5L1B - chains B and D of the 4 polymer chains in the assembly; structure by X-ray diffraction, 4.00 A resolution.

Chain B:
Name: Glutamate receptor 2
Organism: Rattus norvegicus
Notes: fragment: with deletions of 397-398, 402-405, 566-587
Reference sequence: P19491 (GRIA2_RAT); aligned in 2 segments with insertions or deletions, so no single offset holds: 10-544 ~ UniProt 25-565; 567-826 ~ UniProt 588-847
Chain sequence (803 residues; numbered 10 to 831; 19 numbers in that range are skipped by the numbering (no residue carries them; nothing is unmodelled there); the number before each row is that of its first residue):
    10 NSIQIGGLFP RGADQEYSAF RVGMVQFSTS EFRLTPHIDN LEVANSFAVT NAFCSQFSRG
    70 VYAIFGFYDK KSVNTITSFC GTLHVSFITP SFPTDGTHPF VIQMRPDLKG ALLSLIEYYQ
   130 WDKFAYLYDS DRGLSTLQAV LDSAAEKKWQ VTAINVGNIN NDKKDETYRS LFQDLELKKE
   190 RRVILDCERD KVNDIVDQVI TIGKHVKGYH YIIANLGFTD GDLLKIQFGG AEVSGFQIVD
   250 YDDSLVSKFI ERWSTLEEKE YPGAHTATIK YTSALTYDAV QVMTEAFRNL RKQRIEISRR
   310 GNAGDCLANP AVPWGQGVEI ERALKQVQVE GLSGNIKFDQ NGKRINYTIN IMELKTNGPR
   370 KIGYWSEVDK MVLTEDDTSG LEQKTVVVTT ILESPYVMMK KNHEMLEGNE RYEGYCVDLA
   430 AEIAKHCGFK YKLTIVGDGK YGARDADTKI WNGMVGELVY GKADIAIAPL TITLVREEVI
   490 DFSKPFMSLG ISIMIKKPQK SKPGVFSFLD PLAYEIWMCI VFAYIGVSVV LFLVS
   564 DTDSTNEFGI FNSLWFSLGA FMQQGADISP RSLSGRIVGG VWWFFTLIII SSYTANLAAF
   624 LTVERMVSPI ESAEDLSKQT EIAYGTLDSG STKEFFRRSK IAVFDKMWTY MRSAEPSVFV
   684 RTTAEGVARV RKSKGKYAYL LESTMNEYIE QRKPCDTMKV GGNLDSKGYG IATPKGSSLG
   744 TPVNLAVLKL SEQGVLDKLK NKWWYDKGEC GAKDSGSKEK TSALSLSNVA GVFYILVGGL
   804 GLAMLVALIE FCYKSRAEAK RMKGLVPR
Not modelled in the structure: 564-572, 818-831
Differences from the reference sequence: engineered mutation Glu241 (Asn256 in P19491), Leu382 (Val397 in P19491), Glu384 (Gly405 in P19491), Asp385 (Asn406 in P19491), Gln392 (Asn413 in P19491), Ala589 (Cys610 in P19491), Thr744 (Asn765 in P19491), Pro745 (Ala766 in P19491), Ser754 (Asn775 in P19491), Val758 (Leu779 in P19491), Ala775 (Ser796 in P19491), Lys776 (Gly797 in P19491), Asp777 (Gly798 in P19491), Ser778 (Gly799 in P19491), Gly779 (Asp800 in P19491); linker (564-566); expression tag (827-831)
UniProt features mapped onto this chain:
  - glycosylation: Asn355 (N-linked (GlcNAc...) asparagine)
  - binding site (L-glutamate): Ser654, Thr655, Glu705
  - site: Ile633 (Crucial to convey clamshell closure to channel opening), Arg660 (Interaction with the cone snail toxin Con-ikot-ikot), Lys752 (Interaction with the cone snail toxin Con-ikot-ikot)
  - modified residue (Phosphoserine): Ser662, Ser696
  - lipidation: Cys815 (S-palmitoyl cysteine)
Disulfides: Cys63-Cys315, Cys718-Cys773
Glycans and other covalent adducts: N-acetylglucosamine (NAG) linked to Asn355

Chain D:
Name: Glutamate receptor 2
Organism: Rattus norvegicus
Notes: fragment: with deletions of 397-398, 402-405, 566-587
Reference sequence: P19491 (GRIA2_RAT); aligned in 2 segments with insertions or deletions, so no single offset holds: 10-544 ~ UniProt 25-565; 567-826 ~ UniProt 588-847
Chain sequence (803 residues; row label = number of the first residue in the row; note: 19 numbers in that range are skipped by the numbering (no residue carries them; nothing is unmodelled there)):
    10 NSIQIGGLFP RGADQEYSAF RVGMVQFSTS EFRLTPHIDN LEVANSFAVT NAFCSQFSRG
    70 VYAIFGFYDK KSVNTITSFC GTLHVSFITP SFPTDGTHPF VIQMRPDLKG ALLSLIEYYQ
   130 WDKFAYLYDS DRGLSTLQAV LDSAAEKKWQ VTAINVGNIN NDKKDETYRS LFQDLELKKE
   190 RRVILDCERD KVNDIVDQVI TIGKHVKGYH YIIANLGFTD GDLLKIQFGG AEVSGFQIVD
   250 YDDSLVSKFI ERWSTLEEKE YPGAHTATIK YTSALTYDAV QVMTEAFRNL RKQRIEISRR
   310 GNAGDCLANP AVPWGQGVEI ERALKQVQVE GLSGNIKFDQ NGKRINYTIN IMELKTNGPR
   370 KIGYWSEVDK MVLTEDDTSG LEQKTVVVTT ILESPYVMMK KNHEMLEGNE RYEGYCVDLA
   430 AEIAKHCGFK YKLTIVGDGK YGARDADTKI WNGMVGELVY GKADIAIAPL TITLVREEVI
   490 DFSKPFMSLG ISIMIKKPQK SKPGVFSFLD PLAYEIWMCI VFAYIGVSVV LFLVSDTD
   567 STNEFGIFNS LWFSLGAFMQ QGADISPRSL SGRIVGGVWW FFTLIIISSY TANLAAFLTV
   627 ERMVSPIESA EDLSKQTEIA YGTLDSGSTK EFFRRSKIAV FDKMWTYMRS AEPSVFVRTT
   687 AEGVARVRKS KGKYAYLLES TMNEYIEQRK PCDTMKVGGN LDSKGYGIAT PKGSSLGTPV
   747 NLAVLKLSEQ GVLDKLKNKW WYDKGECGAK DSGSKEKTSA LSLSNVAGVF YILVGGLGLA
   807 MLVALIEFCY KSRAEAKRMK GLVPR
Not modelled in the structure: 567-572, 818-831
Differences from the reference sequence: engineered mutation Glu241 (Asn256 in P19491), Leu382 (Val397 in P19491), Glu384 (Gly405 in P19491), Asp385 (Asn406 in P19491), Gln392 (Asn413 in P19491), Ala589 (Cys610 in P19491), Thr744 (Asn765 in P19491), Pro745 (Ala766 in P19491), Ser754 (Asn775 in P19491), Val758 (Leu779 in P19491), Ala775 (Ser796 in P19491), Lys776 (Gly797 in P19491), Asp777 (Gly798 in P19491), Ser778 (Gly799 in P19491), Gly779 (Asp800 in P19491); linker (545-547); expression tag (827-831)
UniProt features mapped onto this chain:
  - glycosylation: Asn355 (N-linked (GlcNAc...) asparagine)
  - binding site (L-glutamate): Ser654, Thr655, Glu705
  - site: Ile633 (Crucial to convey clamshell closure to channel opening), Arg660 (Interaction with the cone snail toxin Con-ikot-ikot), Lys752 (Interaction with the cone snail toxin Con-ikot-ikot)
  - modified residue (Phosphoserine): Ser662, Ser696
  - lipidation: Cys815 (S-palmitoyl cysteine)
Disulfides: Cys63-Cys315, Cys718-Cys773
Glycans and other covalent adducts: N-acetylglucosamine (NAG) linked to Asn355

How chain B and chain D interact:
Residue-residue contacts (16; chain B residue first):
  Ile209(B) with Ile209(D), hydrophobic; His214(D)
  Thr210(B) with Phe237(D); Gly238(D)
  Ile211(B) with Phe237(D); Gly238(D)
  Gly212(B) with Val215(D)
  His214(B) with Ile209(D), hydrogen bond (side chain-backbone); Thr210(D)
  Val215(B) with Gly212(D); Val215(D), hydrophobic
  Phe237(B) with Arg178(D); Thr210(D); Ile211(D)
  Gly238(B) with Thr210(D), hydrogen bond (backbone-backbone); Ile211(D)
Also at the interface, not in a pair above, chain B (11 interface residues in all): Arg178, Lys234, Thr365
Also at the interface, not in a pair above, chain D (10 interface residues in all): Asp174

Overview:
The interface between chain B and chain D involves 11 residues on one side and 10 on the other; the contacts
include 2 hydrogen bonds. Among the polar pairs are His214(B)-Ile209(D) and Gly238(B)-Thr210(D).
N-acetylglucosamine is covalently linked to Asn355(B). N-acetylglucosamine is covalently linked to Asn355(D).
Both chains are Glutamate receptor 2 (Rattus norvegicus). Entry 5L1B (AMPA subtype ionotropic glutamate
receptor GluA2 in Apo state) was determined by X-ray diffraction together with 5L1E, 5L1F, 5L1G and 5L1H from
the same study.
